7RKM - chains A and D of the 6 polymer chains in the assembly; structure by electron microscopy, 3.50 A resolution.

== Chain A ==
Name: Guanine nucleotide-binding protein G(i) subunit alpha-1
Source organism: Homo sapiens
UniProt: P63096 (GNAI1_HUMAN); residues 2-354 here = UniProt positions 2-354
Chain sequence (353 residues; numbered 2 to 354; the number before each row is that of its first residue):
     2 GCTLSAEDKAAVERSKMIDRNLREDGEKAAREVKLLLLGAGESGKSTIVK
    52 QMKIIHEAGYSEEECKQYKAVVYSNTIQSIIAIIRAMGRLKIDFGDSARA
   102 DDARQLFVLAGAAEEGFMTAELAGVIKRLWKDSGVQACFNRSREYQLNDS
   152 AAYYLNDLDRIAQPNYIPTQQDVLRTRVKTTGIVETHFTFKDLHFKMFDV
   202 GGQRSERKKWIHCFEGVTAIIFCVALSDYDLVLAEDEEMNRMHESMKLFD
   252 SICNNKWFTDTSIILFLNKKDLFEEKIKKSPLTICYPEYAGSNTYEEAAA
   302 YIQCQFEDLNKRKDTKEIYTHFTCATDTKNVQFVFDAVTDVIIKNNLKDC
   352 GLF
Not modelled in the structure: 2-4, 56-181, 234-240
UniProt features mapped onto this chain:
  - region: Lys35 to Thr48 (G1 motif), Asp173 to Thr181 (G2 motif), Phe196 to Arg205 (G3 motif), Ile265 to Asp272 (G4 motif), Thr324 to Thr329 (G5 motif)
  - binding site (GTP): Glu43 to Thr48, Ser151, Leu175 to Thr181, Asp200 to Gln204, Asn269 to Asp272, Ala326
  - binding site (Mg(2+)): Ser47, Thr181
  - modified residue: Arg178 (ADP-ribosylarginine), Gln204 (Deamidated glutamine), Cys351 (ADP-ribosylcysteine)
  - lipidation: Gly2 (N-myristoyl glycine), Cys3 (S-palmitoyl cysteine)
  - natural variant: Gly40 (G40C: In NEDHISB; G40R: In NEDHISB), Gly45 (G45D: In NEDHISB), Thr48 (T48I: In NEDHISB; T48K: In NEDHISB), Gln52 (Q52P: In NEDHISB), Ser75 (deletion: In NEDHISB; uncertain significance), Gln172 (deletion: In NEDHISB), Asp173 (D173V: In NEDHISB), Glu186 to Phe189 (deletion: In NEDHISB; uncertain significance), Cys224 (C224Y: In NEDHISB), Lys270 (K270N: In NEDHISB; K270R: In NEDHISB), Asp272 (D272G: In NEDHISB), Ala326 (A326P: In NEDHISB), 1 further natural variant entry in UniProt
  - mutagenesis: Gly42 (G42R: Abolishes switch to an activated conformation and dissociation from beta and gamma subunits upon GTP binding. Abolishes interaction with RGS family members), Glu116 (E116L: Enhances interaction (inactive GDP-bound) with RGS14), Gln147 (Q147L: Enhances interaction (inactive GDP-bound) with RGS14), Glu245 (E245L: Enhances interaction (inactive GDP-bound) with RGS14)
What the authors report for this chain:
  - conformationally variable residues (loop rearrangement): Thr324 to Thr327

== Chain D ==
Name: Antibody fragment scFv16
Source organism: Mus musculus
Notes: antibody fragment or engineered binder
Chain sequence (256 residues; numbered 1 to 244 plus 14 insertion-coded residues; 2 numbers in that range are skipped by the numbering (no residue carries them; nothing is unmodelled there); the number before each row is that of its first residue; a row labelled like 121A-121N holds insertion residues (121A, then the next letters in order)):
     1 DVQLVESGGGLVQPGGSRKLSCSASGFAFSSFGMHWVRQAPEKGLEWVAY
    51 ISSGSGTIYYADTVKGRFTISRDDPKNTLFLQMTSLRSEDTAMYYCVRSI
   101 YYYGSSPFDFWGQGTTLTVSS
121A-121N GGGGSGGGGSGGGG
   124 SDIVMTQATSSVPVTPGESVSISCRSSKSLLHSNGNTYLYWFLQRPGQSP
   174 QLLIYRMSNLASGVPDRFSGSGSGTAFTLTISRLEAEDVGVYYCMQHLEY
   224 PLTFGAGTKLELKGSLEVLFQ
Not modelled in the structure: 121A-121N, 236-244
Cystine bridges: Cys22-Cys96, Cys147-Cys217

== Chain A / chain D interface ==
Pairs across the interface (25):
  Leu5(A) with His155(D), hydrogen bond (backbone-side chain)
  Ser6(A) with His155(D)
  Ala7(A) with His155(D); Tyr161(D), hydrophobic; Leu221(D)
  Glu8(A) with Tyr101(D); Pro107(D); Tyr161(D); Tyr163(D), hydrogen bond; Arg179(D), salt bridge; His220(D), salt bridge
  Asp9(A) with Asn157(D), hydrogen bond; Tyr161(D)
  Lys10(A) with Tyr59(D)
  Ala11(A) with Tyr50(D); Tyr101(D), hydrophobic
  Ala12(A) with Tyr101(D)
  Glu14(A) with Ser52(D), hydrogen bond; Gly56(D); Thr57(D), hydrogen bond
  Arg15(A) with Ile100(D); Tyr101(D); Tyr102(D)
  Met18(A) with Ser53(D), hydrogen bond; Gly54(D)
Interface residues without a listed pair, chain D (19 interface residues in all): Ser31

== Summary ==
11 residues of chain A face 19 of chain D across their interface; the contacts include 6 hydrogen bonds and 2
salt bridges. Polar pairs include Glu8(A)-Arg179(D), Glu8(A)-His220(D) and Leu5(A)-His155(D). Curated
annotation (UniProt) lists 24 GTP-binding residues, Mg2+-binding residues Ser47(A) and Thr181(A) and 4
mutagenesis sites on chain A. From the paper: conformational variability at Thr324(A).
Here chain A is Guanine nucleotide-binding protein G(i) subunit alpha-1 (Homo sapiens) and chain D is Antibody
fragment scFv16 (Mus musculus). Entry 7RKM (Structure of CX3CL1-US28-Gi-scFv16 in C-state) was determined by
electron microscopy together with 7RKF, 7RKN, 7RKX and 7RKY from the same study.
